Entry 7XZY (electron microscopy, 3.97 A resolution); this record covers chains A and I of the 10 polymer chains in the assembly.

[Chain A]
Protein: Histone H3.1
Source organism: Homo sapiens
UniProtKB: P68431 (H31_HUMAN); residues 1-135 here correspond to UniProt positions 2-136 (UniProt number = residue number + 1)
Amino-acid sequence (139 residues; numbered -3 to 135; the number before each row is that of its first residue; numbers below 1 keep their minus sign (Gly-3 is residue -3)):
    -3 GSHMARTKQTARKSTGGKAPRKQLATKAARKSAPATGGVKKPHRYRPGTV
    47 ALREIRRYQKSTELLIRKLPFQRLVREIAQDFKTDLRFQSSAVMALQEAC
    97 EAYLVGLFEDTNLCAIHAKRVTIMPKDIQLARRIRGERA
Disordered / not traced: -3 to 37, 135
Sequence notes: expression tag (-3 to 0)
Curated features (UniProtKB/Swiss-Prot):
  - modified residue: Arg2 (Asymmetric dimethylarginine), Thr3 (Phosphothreonine), Lys4 (Allysine), Gln5 (5-glutamyl dopamine), Thr6 (Phosphothreonine), Arg8 (Citrulline), Lys9 (N6,N6,N6-trimethyllysine), Ser10 (ADP-ribosylserine), Thr11 (Phosphothreonine), Lys14 (N6-(2-hydroxyisobutyryl)lysine), Arg17 (Asymmetric dimethylarginine), Lys18 (N6-(2-hydroxyisobutyryl)lysine), Lys23 (N6-(2-hydroxyisobutyryl)lysine), Arg26 (Citrulline), Lys27 (N6,N6,N6-trimethyllysine), Ser28 (ADP-ribosylserine), Lys36 (N6,N6,N6-trimethyllysine), Lys37 (N6-methyllysine), Tyr41 (Phosphotyrosine), Lys56 (N6,N6,N6-trimethyllysine) and 8 more in UniProt
  - lipidation: Lys18 (N6-decanoyllysine)

[Chain I]
Molecule: 193-nt DNA strand
Sequence (193 nucleotides; row label = number of the first residue in the row):
     1 ATCGGACCCTATCGCGAGCCAGGCCTGAGAATCCGGTGCCGAGGCCGCTC
    51 AATTGGTCGTAGACAGCTCTAGCACCGCTTAAACGCACGTACGCGCTGTC
   101 CCCCGCGTTTTAACCGCCAAGGGGATTACTCCCTAGTCTCCAGGCACGTG
   151 TCAGATATAGGGCATGTCCGGGCATGTCCCGAAATTCATAGAT
Disordered / not traced: 1-14, 180-193

[Chain A / chain I interface]
Pairs across the interface (16; chain A residue first):
  Arg42(A) - DA91(I)  salt bridge to the phosphate
  Arg42(A) - DG166(I)  phosphate contact
  Arg72(A) - DC73(I)  salt bridge to the phosphate
  Arg72(A) - DA74(I)  salt bridge to the phosphate
  Arg83(A) - DG72(I)  sugar contact
  Arg83(A) - DC73(I)  phosphate contact
  Phe84(A) - DG72(I)  phosphate contact
  Phe84(A) - DC73(I)  hydrogen bond to the phosphate
  Gln85(A) - DG72(I)  hydrogen bond to the phosphate
  Ser86(A) - DG72(I)  phosphate contact
  Lys115(A) - DG93(I)  phosphate contact
  Arg116(A) - DG93(I)  phosphate contact
  Val117(A) - DC92(I)  sugar contact
  Val117(A) - DG93(I)  hydrogen bond to the phosphate
  Thr118(A) - DG93(I)  phosphate contact
  Lys122(A) - DC94(I)  salt bridge to the phosphate
Other interface residues (no listed pair), chain A (17 interface residues in all): Arg40, Pro43, Thr45, Arg63, Gln68, Leu82
Other interface residues (no listed pair), chain I (10 interface residues in all): DA82, DT90

[Summary]
The interface between chain A and chain I involves 17 residues on one side and 10 on the other; the contacts
include 3 hydrogen bonds and 4 salt bridges. Polar pairs include Phe84(A)-DC73(I), Gln85(A)-DG72(I) and
Val117(A)-DG93(I).
Chain A is Histone H3.1 (Homo sapiens) and chain I is a 193-nt DNA strand; the structure, Cryo-EM structure of
the nucleosome containing 193 base-pair DNA with a p53 target sequence, was determined by electron microscopy
(same publication as 7Y00).
